PDB entry 7Q55 | electron microscopy, 5.70 A resolution (low resolution: residue-level contacts below are approximate; hydrogen-bond / salt-bridge calls are withheld) | chains I and J of the 16 polymer chains in the assembly

# Chain I
Molecule: Glyceraldehyde-3-phosphate dehydrogenase B, chloroplastic
Source organism: Spinacia oleracea
Notes: EC 1.2.1.13
UniProtKB: P12860 (G3PB_SPIOL); the construct lacks a stretch of the UniProt sequence and is renumbered around it, so the offset changes along the chain: -83 to 18 = UniProt 1-102; 19-34 = UniProt 105-120; 36-60 = UniProt 121-145; 61-122 = UniProt 147-208; 4 more segments
Sequence (451 residues; row label = number of the first residue in the row; note: 2 numbers in that range are skipped by the numbering (no residue carries them; nothing is unmodelled there); a row labelled like 18A-18B holds insertion residues (18A, then the next letters in order); numbers below 1 keep their minus sign (Met-83 is residue -83)):
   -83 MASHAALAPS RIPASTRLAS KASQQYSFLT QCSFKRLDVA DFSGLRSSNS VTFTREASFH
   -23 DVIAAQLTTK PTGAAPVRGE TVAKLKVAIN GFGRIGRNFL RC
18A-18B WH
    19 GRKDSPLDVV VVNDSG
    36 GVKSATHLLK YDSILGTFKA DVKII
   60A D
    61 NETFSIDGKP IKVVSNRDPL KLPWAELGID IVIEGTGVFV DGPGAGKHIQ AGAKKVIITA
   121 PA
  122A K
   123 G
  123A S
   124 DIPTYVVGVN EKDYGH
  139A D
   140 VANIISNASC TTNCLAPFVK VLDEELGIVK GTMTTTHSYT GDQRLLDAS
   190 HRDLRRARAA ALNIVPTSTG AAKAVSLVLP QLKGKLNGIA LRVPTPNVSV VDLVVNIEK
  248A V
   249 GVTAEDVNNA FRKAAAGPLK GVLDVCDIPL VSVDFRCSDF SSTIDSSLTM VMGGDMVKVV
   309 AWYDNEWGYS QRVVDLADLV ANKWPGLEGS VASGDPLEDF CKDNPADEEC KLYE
Disordered / not traced: -83 to -1
Cystine bridges: Cys349-Cys358
Residues lining bound ligands: NAD (nicotinamide-adenine-dinucleotide): Asn6, Gly7, Phe8, Gly9, Arg10, Ile11, Asn31, Asp32, Ser33, Asn76, Arg77, Glu94, Gly95, Thr96, Gly97, Val98, Phe99, Thr119, Ser148, Cys149, Asn313, Glu314, Tyr317
UniProt features mapped onto this chain:
  - active site: Cys149 (Nucleophile)
  - binding site (NADP(+)): Arg10, Ile11, Asp32, Arg77, Asn313
  - binding site (D-glyceraldehyde 3-phosphate): Ser148 to Thr150, Thr179, Arg195, Thr208, Gly209, Arg231
  - site: His176 (Activates thiol group during catalysis)
From the paper describing this entry:
  - binding site for NAD: Glu356
  - catalytic residues: Cys149 (citing earlier work)

# Chain J
Molecule: Glyceraldehyde-3-phosphate dehydrogenase A, chloroplastic
Source organism: Spinacia oleracea
Notes: EC 1.2.1.13
UniProtKB: P19866 (G3PA_SPIOL); the construct lacks a stretch of the UniProt sequence and is renumbered around it, so the offset changes along the chain: -65 to 18 = UniProt 1-84; 19-34 = UniProt 87-102; 36-60 = UniProt 103-127; 61-122 = UniProt 129-190; 2 more segments
Sequence (402 residues; row label = number of the first residue in the row; note: 2 numbers in that range are skipped by the numbering (no residue carries them; nothing is unmodelled there); a row labelled like 18A-18B holds insertion residues (18A, then the next letters in order); numbers below 1 keep their minus sign (Met-65 is residue -65); X marks 1 residue of unknown identity (built as UNK)):
   -65 MASNMLSIAN PSLRVYNKGF SEFSGLHTSS LPFGRKGSDD LMAFVSFQTN AVGGKRSSQN
    -5 GVVEAKLKVA INGFGRIGRN FLRC
18A-18B WH
    19 GRKDSPLDVV VINDTG
    36 GVKQASHLLK YDSILGTFDA DVKTA
   60A G
    61 DSAISVDGKV IKVVSDRNPV NLPWGDMGID LVIEGTGVFV DRDGAGKHLQ AGAKKVLITA
   121 PG
  122A K
   123 GDIPTYVVGV NEEGYTHADT IISNASCTTN CLAPFVKVLD QKFGIIKGTM TTTHSYTGDQ
   183 RLLDAS
   190 HRDLRRARAA CLNIVPTSTG AAKAVALVLP NLKGKLNGIA LRVPTPNVSV VDLVVQVSKK
   250 TFAEEVNAAF RESADNELKG ILSVCDEPLV SIDFRCTDVS STIDSSLTMV MGDDMVKVIA
   310 WYDNEWGYSQ RVVDLADIVA NKWQX
Disordered / not traced: -65 to -1
Sequence notes: insertion (334)
Residues lining bound ligands: NAD (nicotinamide-adenine-dinucleotide): Asn6, Gly7, Phe8, Gly9, Arg10, Ile11, Arg13, Asn31, Asp32, Thr33, Asp76, Arg77, Gly95, Thr96, Gly97, Val98, Thr119, Ala120, Ser148, Cys149, Thr150, His176, Gly180, Arg231, Asn313, Glu314, Tyr317
UniProt features mapped onto this chain:
  - active site: Cys149 (Nucleophile)
  - binding site (NADP(+)): Arg10, Ile11, Asp32, Arg77, Asn313
  - binding site (D-glyceraldehyde 3-phosphate): Ser148 to Thr150, Thr179, Arg195, Thr208, Gly209, Arg231
  - site: His176 (Activates thiol group during catalysis)

# Chain I / chain J interface
Pairs across the interface (13; chain I residue first):
  His42(I) - Pro277(J)
  Tyr46(I) - Leu278(J)
  Asp47(I) - Ile281(J)
  Ser48(I) - Ile281(J)
  Ile276(I) - Tyr46(J)
  Leu278(I) - Tyr46(J)
  Val281(I) - Asp47(J)
  Val281(I) - Ser48(J)
  Asp282(I) - Tyr46(J)
  Asp282(I) - Asp47(J)
  Asp282(I) - Ser48(J)
  Asp282(I) - Gly51(J)
  Asp282(I) - Thr52(J)
Also at the interface, not in a pair above, chain I (10 interface residues in all): Ile49, Thr52
Also at the interface, not in a pair above, chain J (10 interface residues in all): Glu276, Asp282

# In short
The chain I/chain J interface involves 10 residues from each chain. Chain I binds NAD. Ligands of chain J:
NAD. UniProt lists active-site residue Cys149(I), 5 NADP+-binding residues and 8 D-glyceraldehyde
3-phosphate-binding residues on chain I; active-site residue Cys149(J) on chain J. From the paper: the
catalytic residue Cys149(I); a binding site for NAD at Glu356(I).
Chain I is Glyceraldehyde-3-phosphate dehydrogenase B, chloroplastic and chain J is Glyceraldehyde-3-phosphate
dehydrogenase A, chloroplastic, both from Spinacia oleracea; the structure, Single Particle Cryo-EM structure
of photosynthetic A8B8 glyceraldehyde-3-phosphate dehydrogenase hexadecamer (major conformer) from Spinacia
oleracia, was determined by electron microscopy together with 7Q53, 7Q54, 7Q56 and 7Q57 from the same study.
